PDB entry 4C10 | electron microscopy, 13.00 A resolution (very low resolution: no residue pairs are listed; an interface is given only as per-side residue counts) | chains C and D of the 6 polymer chains in the assembly

== Chain C ==
Protein: VP2
Organism: Human enterovirus 71
UniProt: A9X4C2 (A9X4C2_9ENTO); residues 1-242 here correspond to UniProt positions 324-565 (UniProt number = residue number + 323)
Sequence (242 residues; numbered 1 to 242; the number before each row is that of its first residue):
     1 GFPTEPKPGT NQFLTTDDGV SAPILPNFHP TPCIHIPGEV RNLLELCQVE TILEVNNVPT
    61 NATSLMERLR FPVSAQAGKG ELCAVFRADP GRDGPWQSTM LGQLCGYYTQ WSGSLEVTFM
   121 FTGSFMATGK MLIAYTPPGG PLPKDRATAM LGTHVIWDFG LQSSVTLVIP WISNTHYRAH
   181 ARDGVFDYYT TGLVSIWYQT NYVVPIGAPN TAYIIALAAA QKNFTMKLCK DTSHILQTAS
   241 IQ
Bound ions: Na+ site 1 near V20 (its only coordinating residue here); Na+ site 2: Q221 (shared with 1 residue of chain A)

== Chain D ==
Protein: VP4
Organism: Human enterovirus 71
UniProt: A9X4C2 (A9X4C2_9ENTO); residues 1-69 here = UniProt positions 1-69
Sequence (69 residues; each row starts with the number of its first residue):
     1 MGSQVSTQRS GSHENSNSAT EGSTINYTTI NYYKDSYAAT AGKQSLKQDP DKFANPVKDI
    61 FTEMAAPLK
Unresolved in the structure: 1-12
Bound ions: Na+: E63, A65 (shared with 2 residues of chain A)

== Chain C / chain D interface ==
At this resolution (13 A) residue pairs are not listed: 25 residues of chain C and 27 of chain D lie at the interface.

== Summary ==
25 residues of chain C face 27 of chain D across their interface. E63(D) and A65(D) form the Na+ site.
Chain C is VP2 and chain D is VP4, both from Human enterovirus 71; the structure, Cryo-EM reconstruction of
empty enterovirus 71 in complex with a neutralizing antibody E19, was determined by electron microscopy
together with 4C0U and 4C0Y from the same study.
